5X51 - chains B and J of the 12 polymer chains in the assembly; structure by X-ray diffraction, 7.00 A resolution (low resolution: residue-level contacts below are approximate; hydrogen-bond / salt-bridge calls are withheld).

Chain B:
Name: DNA-directed RNA polymerase subunit beta
Source organism: Komagataella phaffii (strain GS115 / ATCC 20864)
Notes: EC 2.7.7.6
UniProt: C4QZQ7 (C4QZQ7_KOMPG); numbering as in UniProt (aligned over 1-1227)
Amino-acid sequence (1227 residues; numbered 1 to 1227; the number before each row is that of its first residue):
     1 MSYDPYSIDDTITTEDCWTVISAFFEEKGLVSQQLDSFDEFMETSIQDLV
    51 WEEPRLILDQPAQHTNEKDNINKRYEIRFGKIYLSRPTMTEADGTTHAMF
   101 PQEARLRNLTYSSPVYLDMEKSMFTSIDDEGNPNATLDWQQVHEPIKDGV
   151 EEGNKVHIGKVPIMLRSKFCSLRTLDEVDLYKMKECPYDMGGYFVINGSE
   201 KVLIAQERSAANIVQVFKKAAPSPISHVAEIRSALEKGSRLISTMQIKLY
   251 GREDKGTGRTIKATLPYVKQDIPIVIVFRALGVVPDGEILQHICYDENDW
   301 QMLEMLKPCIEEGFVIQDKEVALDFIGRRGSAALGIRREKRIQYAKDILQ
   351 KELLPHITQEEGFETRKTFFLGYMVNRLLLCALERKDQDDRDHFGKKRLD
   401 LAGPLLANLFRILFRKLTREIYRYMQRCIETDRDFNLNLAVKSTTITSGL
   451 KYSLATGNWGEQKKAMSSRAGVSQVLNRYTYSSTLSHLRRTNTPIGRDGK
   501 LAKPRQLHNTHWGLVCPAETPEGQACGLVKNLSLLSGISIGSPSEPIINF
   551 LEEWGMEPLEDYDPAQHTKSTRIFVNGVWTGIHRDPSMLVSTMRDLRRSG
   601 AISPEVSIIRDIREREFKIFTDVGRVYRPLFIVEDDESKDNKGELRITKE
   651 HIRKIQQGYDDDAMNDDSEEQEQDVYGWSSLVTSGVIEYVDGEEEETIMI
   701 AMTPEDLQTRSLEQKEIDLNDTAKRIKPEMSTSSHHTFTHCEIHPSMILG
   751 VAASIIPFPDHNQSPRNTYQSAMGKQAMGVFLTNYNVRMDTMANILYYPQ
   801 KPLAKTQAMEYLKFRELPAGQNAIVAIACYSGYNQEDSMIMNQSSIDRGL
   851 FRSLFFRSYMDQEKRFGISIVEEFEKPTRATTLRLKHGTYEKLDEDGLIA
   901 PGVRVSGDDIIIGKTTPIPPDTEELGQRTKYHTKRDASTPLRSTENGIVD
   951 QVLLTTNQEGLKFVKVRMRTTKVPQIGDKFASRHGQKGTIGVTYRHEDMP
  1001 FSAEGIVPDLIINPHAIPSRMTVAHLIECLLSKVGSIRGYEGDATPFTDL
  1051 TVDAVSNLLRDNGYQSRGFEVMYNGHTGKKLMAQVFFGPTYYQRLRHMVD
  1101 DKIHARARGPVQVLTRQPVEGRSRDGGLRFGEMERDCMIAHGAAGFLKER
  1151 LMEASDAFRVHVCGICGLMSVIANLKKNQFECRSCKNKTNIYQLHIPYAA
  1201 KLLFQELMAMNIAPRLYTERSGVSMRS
Disordered / not traced: 1-11, 58-76, 122-154, 208, 257-258, 328-338, 398, 431-438, 496-501, 642-643, 656-674, 708-720, 729-736, 918-933, 1150, 1225-1227
Bound ions: Zn2+: Cys-1163, Cys-1166, Cys-1185

Chain J:
Name: RNA polymerase subunit ABC10-beta, common to RNA polymerases I, II, and III
Source organism: Komagataella phaffii (strain GS115 / ATCC 20864)
UniProt: C4R009 (C4R009_KOMPG); residue numbers follow UniProt; this construct covers 1-72
Amino-acid sequence (72 residues; numbered 1 to 72; the number before each row is that of its first residue):
     1 MIIPVRCFSCGKVVGDKWDAYLRLLEEGKQEGDALDELKLKRYCCRRMVL
    51 THVDLIEKFLRYNPLEKKDFDS
Disordered / not traced: 31-32, 65-72
Bound ions: Zn2+: Cys-7, Cys-10, Cys-44, Cys-45

How chain B and chain J interact:
Pairs across the interface (58; chain B residue first):
  Glu-177(B) with Arg-61(J)
  Val-178(B) with Arg-61(J)
  Tyr-181(B) with Lys-58(J); Arg-61(J); Tyr-62(J)
  Lys-184(B) with Tyr-62(J); Pro-64(J)
  Cys-186(B) with Tyr-62(J)
  Pro-187(B) with Tyr-62(J)
  Val-780(B) with Leu-55(J)
  Thr-783(B) with Phe-59(J); Tyr-62(J)
  Asn-784(B) with Tyr-62(J)
  Tyr-785(B) with Met-1(J); Phe-59(J)
  Ile-795(B) with Met-1(J)
  Tyr-797(B) with Met-1(J)
  Tyr-798(B) with Pro-4(J)
  Pro-799(B) with Met-1(J); Leu-55(J)
  Gln-800(B) with Thr-51(J)
  Lys-801(B) with Leu-50(J); Thr-51(J); Val-53(J)
  Arg-815(B) with Val-53(J)
  Glu-816(B) with Val-53(J); Leu-55(J); Lys-58(J)
  Gln-821(B) with Phe-8(J)
  Asn-822(B) with Arg-47(J); Thr-51(J)
  Ala-823(B) with Arg-47(J)
  Ile-824(B) with Ser-9(J); Arg-47(J)
  Ser-845(B) with Phe-8(J); Ser-9(J)
  Arg-848(B) with Cys-7(J); Phe-8(J); Ser-9(J); Gly-11(J)
  Leu-850(B) with Phe-8(J)
  Glu-1004(B) with Arg-42(J)
  Ile-1006(B) with Arg-42(J); Tyr-43(J); Cys-44(J)
  Val-1007(B) with Ser-9(J)
  Asp-1009(B) with Ser-9(J); Arg-47(J)
  Lys-1033(B) with Tyr-43(J)
  Gly-1035(B) with Leu-50(J)
  Ser-1036(B) with Tyr-43(J); Arg-46(J); Leu-50(J)
  Ile-1037(B) with Arg-46(J)
  Gly-1039(B) with Leu-50(J)
  Tyr-1064(B) with Tyr-43(J)
  Glu-1070(B) with Tyr-43(J)
  Pro-1089(B) with Tyr-43(J)
Interface residues without a listed pair, chain B (43 interface residues in all): Glu-185, Leu-803, Leu-817, Asn-842, Gly-849, Phe-1087
Interface residues without a listed pair, chain J (22 interface residues in all): Cys-10, Met-48

In short:
Chain B and chain J form an interface of 43 and 22 residues respectively. Cys-1163(B), Cys-1166(B) and
Cys-1185(B) coordinate Zn2+.
Here chain B is DNA-directed RNA polymerase subunit beta and chain J is RNA polymerase subunit ABC10-beta,
common to RNA polymerases I, II, and III, both from Komagataella phaffii (strain GS115 / ATCC 20864). Entry
5X51 (RNA Polymerase II from Komagataella Pastoris (Type-3 crystal)) was determined by X-ray diffraction (same
publication as 5X4Z and 5X50).
